PDB entry 8GUY | electron microscopy, 4.18 A resolution (low resolution: residue-level contacts below are approximate; hydrogen-bond / salt-bridge calls are withheld) | chains B and F of the 6 polymer chains in the assembly

== Chain B ==
Name: Insulin, isoform 2
Organism: Homo sapiens
UniProtKB: F8WCM5 (INSR2_HUMAN); residues 3-27 here correspond to UniProt positions 27-51 (UniProt number = residue number + 24)
Amino-acid sequence (25 residues; row label = number of the first residue in the row):
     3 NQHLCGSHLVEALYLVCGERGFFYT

== Chain F ==
Name: Isoform Short of Insulin receptor
Organism: Homo sapiens
Notes: EC 2.7.10.1
UniProtKB: P06213 (INSR_HUMAN), isoform P06213-2; residues 1-907 here correspond to UniProt positions 28-934 (UniProt number = residue number + 27)
Amino-acid sequence (907 residues; numbered 1 to 907; the number before each row is that of its first residue):
     1 HLYPGEVCPGMDIRNNLTRLHELENCSVIEGHLQILLMFKTRPEDFRDLS
    51 FPKLIMITDYLLLFRVYGLESLKDLFPNLTVIRGSRLFFNYALVIFEMVH
   101 LKELGLYNLMNITRGSVRIEKNNELCYLATIDWSRILDSVEDNHIVLNKD
   151 DNEECGDICPGTAKGKTNCPATVINGQFVERCWTHSHCQKVCPTICKSHG
   201 CTAEGLCCHSECLGNCSQPDDPTKCVACRNFYLDGRCVETCPPPYYHFQD
   251 WRCVNFSFCQDLHHKCKNSRRQGCHQYVIHNNKCIPECPSGYTMNSSNLL
   301 CTPCLGPCPKVCHLLEGEKTIDSVTSAQELRGCTVINGSLIINIRGGNNL
   351 AAELEANLGLIEEISGYLKIRRSYALVSLSFFRKLRLIRGETLEIGNYSF
   401 YALDNQNLRQLWDWSKHNLTTTQGKLFFHYNPKLCLSEIHKMEEVSGTKG
   451 RQERNDIALKTNGDKASCENELLKFSYIRTSFDKILLRWEPYWPPDFRDL
   501 LGFMLFYKEAPYQNVTEFDGQDACGSNSWTVVDIDPPLRSNDPKSQNHPG
   551 WLMRGLKPWTQYAIFVKTLVTFSDERRTYGAKSDIIYVQTDATNPSVPLD
   601 PISVSNSSSQIILKWKPPSDPNGNITHYLVFWERQAEDSELFELDYCLKG
   651 LKLPSRTWSPPFESEDSQKHNQSEYEDSAGECCSCPKTDSQILKELEESS
   701 FRKTFEDYLHNVVFVPRPSRKRRSLGDVGNVTVAVPTVAAFPNTSSTSVP
   751 TSPEEHRPFEKVVNKESLVISGLRHFTGYRIELQACNQDTPEERCSVAAY
   801 VSARTMPEAKADDIVGPVTHEIFENNVVHLMWQEPKEPNGLIVLYEVSYR
   851 RYGDEELHLCVSRKHFALERGCRLRGLSPGNYSVRIRATSLAGNGSWTEP
   901 TYFYVTD
Not modelled in the structure: 161-168, 656-682, 719-755
Disulfide bonds: Cys8-Cys26, Cys126-Cys155, Cys159-Cys182, Cys169-Cys188, Cys192-Cys201, Cys196-Cys207, Cys208-Cys216, Cys212-Cys225, Cys228-Cys237, Cys241-Cys253, Cys259-Cys284, Cys266-Cys274, Cys288-Cys301, Cys304-Cys308, Cys312-Cys333, Cys435-Cys468, Cys647-Cys860, Cys786-Cys795
Sequence notes: engineered mutation His144 (Tyr171 in P06213), Thr421 (Ile448 in P06213), Lys465 (Gln492 in P06213)
From the paper describing this entry:
  - mutagenesis - R271A, S323A, T325A, Y477A, K484A, L486A, R488A, W551A, L552A, R554A: decreased signaling in response to A43
  - mutagenesis - F705A: increased signaling in response to A62
  - mutagenesis - R702Y/T704W: decreased signaling in response to A62
  - mutagenesis - F64A, R702Y/T704W: abolished signaling in response to insulin
  - mutagenesis - V99R/V173R/V604R/S802R: decreased signaling

== Interface between chain B and chain F ==
Residue-residue contacts (16):
  His5(B) - Pro495(F)
  Cys7(B) - Asp496(F)
  Cys7(B) - Phe497(F)
  Cys7(B) - Lys703(F)
  Gly8(B) - Arg498(F)
  Gly8(B) - Glu706(F)
  Ser9(B) - Arg498(F)
  Ser9(B) - Asn541(F)
  His10(B) - Phe497(F)
  His10(B) - Arg539(F)
  His10(B) - Asn541(F)
  Leu11(B) - Phe714(F)
  Phe25(B) - Val715(F)
  Phe25(B) - Pro716(F)
  Phe25(B) - Arg717(F)
  Phe25(B) - Pro718(F)
Other interface residues (no listed pair), chain B (10 interface residues in all): Glu13, Tyr26, Thr27
Other interface residues (no listed pair), chain F (14 interface residues in all): His710

== In short ==
10 residues of chain B face 14 of chain F across their interface. The paper reports that R271A, S323A and
T325A of chain F, among others, reduce signaling in response to A43; F64A and R702Y/T704W of chain F abolish
signaling in response to insulin; 14 substitutions were tested in all.
Chain B is Insulin, isoform 2 and chain F is Isoform Short of Insulin receptor, both from Homo sapiens; the
structure, human insulin receptor bound with two insulin molecules, was determined by electron microscopy
together with 7YQ3, 7YQ4, 7YQ5 and 7YQ6 from the same study.
